PDB entry 5E65 | X-ray diffraction, 2.20 A resolution | chains A and B

[Chain A]
Molecule: Hemagglutinin-esterase
From: Influenza D virus (D/swine/Oklahoma/1334/2011)
UniProt: K9LG83 (K9LG83_9ORTO); residues 3-429 here correspond to UniProt positions 19-445 (UniProt number = residue number + 16)
Chain sequence (427 residues; row label = number of the first residue in the row):
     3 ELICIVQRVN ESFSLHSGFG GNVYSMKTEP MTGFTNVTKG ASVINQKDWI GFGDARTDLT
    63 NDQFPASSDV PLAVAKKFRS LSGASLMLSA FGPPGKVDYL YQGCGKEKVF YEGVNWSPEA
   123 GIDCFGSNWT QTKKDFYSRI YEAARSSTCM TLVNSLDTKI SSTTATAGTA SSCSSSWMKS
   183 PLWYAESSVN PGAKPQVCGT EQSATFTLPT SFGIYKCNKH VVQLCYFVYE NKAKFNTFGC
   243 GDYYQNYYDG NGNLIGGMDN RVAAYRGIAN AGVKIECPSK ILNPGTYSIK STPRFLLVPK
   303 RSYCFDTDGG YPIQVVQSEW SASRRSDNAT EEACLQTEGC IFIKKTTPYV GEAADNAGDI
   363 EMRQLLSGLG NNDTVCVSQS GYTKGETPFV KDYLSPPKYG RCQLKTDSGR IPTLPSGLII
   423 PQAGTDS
Disordered / not traced: 194-196
Sequence notes: engineered mutation A57 (Ser73 in K9LG83), A356 (Asp372 in K9LG83), A359 (His375 in K9LG83)
Disulfides: C106-C151, C126-C175, C200-C242, C219-C306, C227-C279, C336-C342, C378-C404
Glycans and other covalent adducts: N-acetylglucosamine (NAG) linked to N12, N330; glycan linked to N130
Small-molecule neighbours: 5N6 (9-O-acetyl-5-acetamido-3,5-dideoxy-D-glycero-alpha-D-galacto-non-2-ulopyranosonic acid): F127, G170, T171, A172, S173, W185, A187, F229, Y231, F240, V275, R296, F297
From the paper describing this entry:
  - binding site for 5N6: F127, T171, A172, S173, W185, F229, Y231, F240, V275, F297
  - binding site for beta-D-galactopyranose: S173
  - mutagenesis - S57A/D356A/H359A: abolished catalytic activity

[Chain B]
Molecule: Hemagglutinin-esterase
From: Influenza D virus (D/swine/Oklahoma/1334/2011)
UniProt: K9LG83 (K9LG83_9ORTO); residues 1-166 here correspond to UniProt positions 456-621 (UniProt number = residue number + 455)
Chain sequence (166 residues; row label = number of the first residue in the row):
     1 IFGIDDLIFG LLFVGFVAGG VAGGYFWGRS NGGGGGASVS STQAGFDKIG KDIQQLRNDT
    61 NAAIEGFNGR IAHDEQAIKN LAKEIEDARA EALVGELGII RSLIVANISM NLKESLYELA
   121 NQITKRGGGI AQEAGPGCWY VDSENCDASC KEYIFNFNGS ATVPTL
Disordered / not traced: 1-8, 158-166
Disulfides: C146-C150
Glycans and other covalent adducts: N-acetylglucosamine (NAG) linked to N58, N107

[How chain A and chain B interact]
Cross-chain cystine bridges: C6(A)-C138(B)
Contacting residue pairs (156; chain A residue first):
  E3(A) with R29(B), salt bridge; N31(B); W139(B); Y140(B); V141(B), hydrogen bond (backbone-backbone); S143(B); K151(B), salt bridge
  L4(A) with G28(B); R29(B); S30(B), hydrogen bond (backbone-backbone); N31(B); W139(B); Y140(B), hydrophobic
  I5(A) with W27(B), hydrophobic; G28(B); C138(B); W139(B), hydrogen bond (backbone-backbone); V141(B), hydrophobic; F155(B), hydrophobic
  C6(A) with F26(B); W27(B); G28(B), hydrogen bond (backbone-backbone); G137(B); C138(B), disulfide
  I7(A) with G10(B), hydrogen bond (backbone-backbone); L11(B); F26(B); W27(B), hydrophobic; G137(B), hydrogen bond (backbone-backbone)
  V8(A) with F9(B); G24(B); Y25(B); F26(B), hydrogen bond (backbone-backbone); S40(B)
  Q9(A) with L11(B), hydrogen bond (side chain-backbone); F13(B), hydrogen bond (side chain-backbone); V14(B); G15(B), hydrogen bond (backbone-backbone); G24(B); Y25(B); L116(B)
  R10(A) with G15(B); V17(B); V21(B); A22(B); G23(B); G24(B), hydrogen bond (backbone-backbone); F26(B); S40(B)
  V11(A) with V14(B), hydrophobic; G15(B), hydrogen bond (backbone-backbone); F16(B); V17(B), hydrogen bond (backbone-backbone)
  N12(A) with F16(B); V17(B); G20(B); V21(B), hydrogen bond (side chain-backbone); A22(B); G23(B)
  E13(A) with F16(B)
  H18(A) with R101(B), hydrogen bond; V105(B)
  S19(A) with V105(B)
  G20(A) with S102(B); V105(B); A106(B)
  F21(A) with S102(B), hydrogen bond (backbone-backbone); A106(B)
  G22(A) with A106(B)
  G23(A) with V105(B); A106(B); S109(B)
  N24(A) with S109(B), hydrogen bond (backbone-side chain)
  V25(A) with V105(B); S109(B)
  E31(A) with R57(B), salt bridge
  M33(A) with I64(B); L97(B), hydrophobic; R101(B)
  T34(A) with N68(B), hydrogen bond
  G312(A) with E75(B)
  Y313(A) with H73(B), hydrogen bond; E75(B)
  P314(A) with E75(B); Q76(B)
  C336(A) with K79(B), hydrogen bond (backbone-side chain)
  L337(A) with K79(B)
  T339(A) with K79(B)
  E340(A) with A77(B); I78(B); K79(B)
  G341(A) with A77(B), hydrogen bond (backbone-backbone)
  C342(A) with K79(B), hydrogen bond (backbone-side chain)
  E388(A) with N68(B)
  T389(A) with N68(B); I71(B)
  P390(A) with F67(B); N68(B); R70(B); I71(B), hydrophobic; L93(B), hydrophobic
  F391(A) with F67(B), hydrophobic; L93(B), hydrophobic
  Y395(A) with L81(B), hydrophobic; K83(B), hydrogen bond; E86(B); D87(B), hydrogen bond
  P398(A) with I78(B); K79(B); N80(B); L81(B)
  P399(A) with Q76(B); A77(B); I78(B); K79(B)
  K400(A) with E75(B); Q76(B), hydrogen bond (backbone-backbone); E86(B), salt bridge
  Y401(A) with D74(B)
  G402(A) with A72(B); H73(B); D74(B), hydrogen bond (backbone-backbone)
  R403(A) with G69(B), hydrogen bond (side chain-backbone); I71(B), hydrogen bond (side chain-backbone); A72(B)
  C404(A) with I71(B); A72(B)
  L406(A) with R89(B); A90(B)
  K407(A) with A90(B)
  T408(A) with V94(B)
  R412(A) with V94(B)
  P414(A) with L97(B); R101(B)
  T415(A) with R101(B), hydrogen bond (backbone-side chain)
  L416(A) with I64(B), hydrophobic; I104(B), hydrophobic
  P417(A) with R57(B)
  S418(A) with R57(B)
  G419(A) with I53(B)
  L420(A) with G23(B); G24(B)
  I421(A) with Y25(B), hydrogen bond (backbone-side chain); I53(B); L112(B)
  I422(A) with V14(B), hydrophobic; Y25(B)
  P423(A) with V14(B); Y25(B); S109(B); L112(B); L116(B), hydrophobic
  Q424(A) with S109(B)
  D428(A) with L12(B); F13(B); V14(B), hydrogen bond (side chain-backbone)
Other interface residues (no listed pair), chain A (65 interface residues in all): F15, Y26, G387, L396, Q405, A425
Other interface residues (no listed pair), chain B (73 interface residues in all): F46, T60, G98, L103, I108, M110, K113, A134, D142

[In short]
65 residues of chain A face 73 of chain B across their interface; the contacts include 1 disulfide bond, 31
hydrogen bonds and 4 salt bridges. Among the polar pairs are E3(A)-R29(B), E3(A)-K151(B) and E31(A)-R57(B).
From the paper: a binding site for 5N6 at F127(A), T171(A) and A172(A) among others; S57A/D356A/H359A of chain
A abolish catalytic activity.
Here chain A is Hemagglutinin-esterase and chain B is Hemagglutinin-esterase, both from Influenza D virus
(D/swine/Oklahoma/1334/2011). Entry 5E65 (The complex structure of Hemagglutinin-esterase-fusion mutant
protein from the influenza D virus with receptor analog 9-O-Ac-3'SLN ...) was determined by X-ray diffraction
(same publication as 5E5W and 5E66).
